3GOX - chains B and C of the 4 polymer chains in the assembly; structure by X-ray diffraction, 1.50 A resolution.

# Chain B
Molecule: Restriction endonuclease Hpy99I
From: Helicobacter pylori
Reference sequence: Q9ZL26 (Q9ZL26_HELPJ); numbering as in UniProt (aligned over 1-190)
Amino-acid sequence (200 residues; row label = number of the first residue in the row; numbers below 1 keep their minus sign (Met-9 is residue -9)):
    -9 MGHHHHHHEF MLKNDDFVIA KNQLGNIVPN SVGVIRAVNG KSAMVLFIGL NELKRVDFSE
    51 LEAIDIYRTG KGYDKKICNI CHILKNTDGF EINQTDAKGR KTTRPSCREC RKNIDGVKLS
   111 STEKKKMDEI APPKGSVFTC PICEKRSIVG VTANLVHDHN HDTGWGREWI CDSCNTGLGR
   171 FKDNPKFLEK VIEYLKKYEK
Unresolved in the structure: -9 to 0, 190
Construct notes: expression tag (-9 to 0)
Ligand contacts:
  - Zn2+ (ZN), molecule 1: Cys68, Cys71, Cys97, Cys100
  - Zn2+ (ZN), molecule 2: Cys130, Cys133, Cys161, Cys164
Reported in the primary citation:
  - catalytic residues: Asp148, His149, Asn165
  - mutagenesis - D148A, H149A, N165A: abolished catalytic activity
  - binding site for the 11-nt DNA strand (chain C): Asn83, Gln84, Arg94, Asp162, Arg170
  - specificity-determining residues: Asn83, Gln84, Arg170

# Chain C
Molecule: 11-nt DNA strand
Sequence (11 nucleotides; each row starts with the number of its first residue; numbers below 1 keep their minus sign (DC-4 is residue -4)):
    -4 CTCGACGTAG A
Unresolved in the structure: 6

# Chain B / chain C interface
Residue-residue contacts (45; chain B residue first):
  Lys61(B) with DG-1(C), salt bridge to the phosphate
  Ile82(B) with DC-4(C), phosphate contact; DT-3(C), base contact
  Asn83(B) with DT-3(C), hydrogen bond to the base; DC-2(C), hydrogen bond to the base; DC1(C), hydrogen bond to the base; DG2(C), hydrogen bond to the base
  Gln84(B) with DC-2(C), base contact; DG-1(C), hydrogen bond to the base; DA0(C), base contact
  Thr85(B) with DT-3(C), phosphate contact
  Asp86(B) with DC-2(C), phosphate contact; DG-1(C), phosphate contact
  Ala87(B) with DT-3(C), phosphate contact; DC-2(C), hydrogen bond to the phosphate
  Lys88(B) with DT-3(C), hydrogen bond to the phosphate; DC-2(C), salt bridge to the phosphate
  Lys91(B) with DT-3(C), salt bridge to the phosphate
  Arg94(B) with DC1(C), base contact; DG2(C), hydrogen bond to the base; DT3(C), hydrogen bond to the base
  Pro95(B) with DA0(C), phosphate contact; DC1(C), phosphate contact
  Arg101(B) with DG2(C), salt bridge to the phosphate
  Ile104(B) with DG2(C), phosphate contact
  Asn144(B) with DG-1(C), sugar contact
  Val146(B) with DT3(C), phosphate contact; DA4(C), phosphate contact
  His147(B) with DT3(C), phosphate contact; DA4(C), salt bridge to the phosphate
  Asp148(B) with DT3(C), phosphate contact
  His149(B) with DT3(C), salt bridge to the phosphate
  Asp162(B) with DG-1(C), base contact; DG2(C), hydrogen bond to the base
  Ser163(B) with DA0(C), phosphate contact
  Asn165(B) with DG2(C), hydrogen bond to the phosphate; DT3(C), phosphate contact
  Thr166(B) with DG-1(C), base contact; DC1(C), base contact; DG2(C), base contact
  Gly169(B) with DC1(C), phosphate contact; DG2(C), sugar contact
  Arg170(B) with DG-1(C), base contact; DA0(C), hydrogen bond to the base; DC1(C), hydrogen bond to the base
Interface residues without a listed pair, chain B (28 interface residues in all): Thr92, Thr93, Thr142, Leu145

# Overview
28 residues of chain B and 9 residues of chain C are in contact, with 13 hydrogen bonds and 6 salt bridges.
Polar pairs include Asn83(B)-DT-3(C), Asn83(B)-DC-2(C) and Asn83(B)-DC1(C). Ligands of chain B: Zn2+. From the
paper: catalytic residues Asp148(B), His149(B) and Asn165(B); D148A, H149A and N165A of chain B abolish
catalytic activity.
Chain B is Restriction endonuclease Hpy99I (Helicobacter pylori) and chain C is an 11-nt DNA strand; the
structure, Crystal structure of the beta-beta-alpha-Me type II restriction endonuclease Hpy99I in the absence
of EDTA, was determined by X-ray diffraction, deposited together with 3FC3.
